PDB entry 7JYX | X-ray diffraction, 2.95 A resolution | chains A and B of the 3 polymer chains in the assembly

== Chain A ==
Name: MHC class I antigen
Organism: Homo sapiens
UniProtKB: A0A411J078 (A0A411J078_HUMAN); residues 1-278 here correspond to UniProt positions 25-302 (UniProt number = residue number + 24)
Chain sequence (278 residues; numbered 1 to 278; the number before each row is that of its first residue):
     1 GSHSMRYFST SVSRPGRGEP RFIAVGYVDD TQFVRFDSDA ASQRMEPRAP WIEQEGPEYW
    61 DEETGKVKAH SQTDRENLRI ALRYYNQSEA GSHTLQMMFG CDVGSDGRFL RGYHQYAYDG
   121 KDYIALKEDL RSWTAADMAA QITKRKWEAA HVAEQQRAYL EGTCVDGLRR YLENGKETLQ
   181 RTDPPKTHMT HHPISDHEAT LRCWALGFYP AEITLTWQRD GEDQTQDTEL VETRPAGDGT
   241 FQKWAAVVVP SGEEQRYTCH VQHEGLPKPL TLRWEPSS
Unresolved in the structure: 273-278
Disulfides: Cys101-Cys164, Cys203-Cys259

== Chain B ==
Name: Beta-2-microglobulin
Organism: Homo sapiens
UniProtKB: P61769 (B2MG_HUMAN); residues 1-99 here correspond to UniProt positions 21-119 (UniProt number = residue number + 20)
Chain sequence (100 residues; each row starts with the number of its first residue; numbering starts at 0):
     0 MIQRTPKIQV YSRHPAENGK SNFLNCYVSG FHPSDIEVDL LKNGERIEKV EHSDLSFSKD
    60 WSFYLLYYTE FTPTEKDEYA CRVNHVTLSQ PKIVKWDRDM
Unresolved in the structure: 0, 99
Disulfides: Cys25-Cys80
Construct notes: initiating methionine (0)
Swiss-Prot annotation at these positions:
  - modified residue: Gln2 (Pyrrolidone carboxylic acid)
  - glycosylation: Ile1 (N-linked (Glc) (glycation) isoleucine), Lys19 (N-linked (Glc) (glycation) lysine), Lys41 (N-linked (Glc) (glycation) lysine), Lys48 (N-linked (Glc) (glycation) lysine), Lys58 (N-linked (Glc) (glycation) lysine), Lys91 (N-linked (Glc) (glycation) lysine), Lys94 (N-linked (Glc) (glycation) lysine)

== Chain A / chain B interface ==
Pairs across the interface - 51 pairs, chain A then chain B:
  Phe8(A) with Phe56(B)
  Ser9(A) with Phe56(B)
  Thr10(A) with Phe56(B); Phe62(B)
  Val12(A) with Ser33(B)
  Ile23(A) with Leu54(B)
  Val25(A) with Asp53(B); Leu54(B); Ser55(B)
  Tyr27(A) with Ser55(B); Tyr63(B), hydrogen bond
  Gln32(A) with Asp53(B), hydrogen bond
  Arg35(A) with Asp53(B), salt bridge
  Arg48(A) with Asp53(B), salt bridge
  Thr94(A) with His31(B); Phe62(B)
  Gln96(A) with Phe56(B); Trp60(B), hydrogen bond (side chain-backbone); Phe62(B)
  Met97(A) with Phe56(B); Trp60(B)
  Met98(A) with Trp60(B), hydrophobic
  Gln115(A) with Trp60(B)
  Tyr116(A) with Trp60(B)
  Ala117(A) with Trp60(B)
  Asp119(A) with Ile1(B); His31(B), hydrogen bond (backbone-side chain)
  Gly120(A) with His31(B)
  Lys121(A) with Ile1(B)
  Asp122(A) with Trp60(B), hydrogen bond
  His192(A) with Asp98(B), salt bridge
  Arg202(A) with Asp98(B), hydrogen bond (side chain-backbone)
  Trp204(A) with Asp98(B)
  Val231(A) with Gln8(B)
  Glu232(A) with Gln8(B), hydrogen bond (backbone-side chain); Tyr26(B); Ser28(B), hydrogen bond
  Thr233(A) with Tyr26(B)
  Arg234(A) with Gln8(B); Tyr10(B)
  Pro235(A) with Tyr10(B), hydrogen bond (backbone-side chain); Asn24(B); Tyr26(B); Leu65(B)
  Ala236(A) with Arg12(B); Asn24(B), hydrogen bond (backbone-side chain)
  Gly237(A) with Arg12(B)
  Asp238(A) with Arg12(B)
  Gln242(A) with Tyr10(B); Ser11(B); Arg12(B)
Other interface residues (no listed pair), chain A (35 interface residues in all): Arg6, Thr190
Other interface residues (no listed pair), chain B (25 interface residues in all): Lys6, His13, Pro32, Asp34, Lys58, Asp96

== Summary ==
The interface between chain A and chain B involves 35 residues on one side and 25 on the other, with 10
hydrogen bonds and 3 salt bridges. Among the polar pairs are Arg35(A)-Asp53(B), Arg48(A)-Asp53(B) and
His192(A)-Asp98(B).
Here chain A is MHC class I antigen and chain B is Beta-2-microglobulin, both from Homo sapiens. Entry 7JYX
(Crystal Structure of HLA A*2402 in complex with TYQWIIRNWET, an 11-mer epitope from Influenza) was determined
by X-ray diffraction together with 6XQA, 7JYU, 7JYV and 7JYW from the same study.
